9FPE - chains A and C of the 3 polymer chains in the assembly; structure by X-ray diffraction, 1.35 A resolution.

== Chain A (and C) ==
Protein: Purine nucleoside phosphorylase DeoD-type
From: Escherichia coli K-12
Notes: EC 2.4.2.1; chain C of this document is another copy of the same molecule, construct and numbering; everything in this record applies to it too
UniProt: P0ABP8 (DEOD_ECOLI); residues 0-238 here correspond to UniProt positions 1-239 (UniProt number = residue number + 1)
Chain sequence (239 residues; numbered 0 to 238; the number before each row is that of its first residue; numbering starts at 0):
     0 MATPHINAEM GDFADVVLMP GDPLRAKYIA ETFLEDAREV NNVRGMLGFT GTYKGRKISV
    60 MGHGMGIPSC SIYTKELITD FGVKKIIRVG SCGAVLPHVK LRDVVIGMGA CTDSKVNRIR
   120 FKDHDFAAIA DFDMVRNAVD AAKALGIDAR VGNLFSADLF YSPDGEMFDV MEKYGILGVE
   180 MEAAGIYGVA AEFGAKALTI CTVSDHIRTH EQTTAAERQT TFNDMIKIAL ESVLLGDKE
Unresolved in the structure: 0, 238
Small-molecule neighbours: N,2,3-etheno-2-aminopurine (A1IEC): Ser-90, Cys-91, Gly-92, Phe-159, Phe-167, Val-178, Glu-179, Met-180, Ser-203, Asp-204, Ile-206, Arg-217
Curated features (UniProtKB/Swiss-Prot):
  - active site: Asp-204 (Proton donor)
  - binding site (a purine D-ribonucleoside): His-4, Glu-179 to Glu-181, Ser-203, Asp-204
  - binding site (phosphate): Gly-20, Arg-24, Arg-43, Arg-87 to Ser-90
  - site: Arg-217 (Important for catalytic activity)
  - modified residue: Lys-26 (N6-acetyllysine)
From the paper describing this entry:
  - binding site for phosphate ion: Arg-24, Arg-43, Arg-87
  - binding site for N,2,3-etheno-2-aminopurine: Asp-204
  - catalytic residues: Asp-204, Arg-217 (citing earlier work)
  - conformationally variable residues (helix shift): Ala-214 to Thr-219

== Interface between chain A and chain C ==
Residue-residue contacts - 58 pairs, chain A then chain C:
  Pro-3(A) with Tyr-160(C)
  His-4(A) with Met-64(C); Phe-159(C)
  Gly-20(A) with Arg-43(C)
  Asp-21(A) with Arg-43(C)
  Pro-22(A) with Arg-43(C)
  Leu-23(A) with Asn-41(C); Arg-43(C); Gly-44(C)
  Asn-41(A) with Leu-23(C)
  Arg-43(A) with Gly-20(C); Asp-21(C); Pro-22(C); Met-64(C)
  Gly-44(A) with Leu-23(C)
  Met-64(A) with His-4(C); Arg-43(C); Ser-68(C); Ile-71(C), hydrophobic; Tyr-72(C)
  Gly-65(A) with Pro-67(C)
  Pro-67(A) with Gly-65(C); Pro-67(C); Asp-157(C); Met-180(C), hydrophobic
  Ser-68(A) with Met-64(C)
  Ile-71(A) with Met-64(C), hydrophobic; Phe-159(C), hydrophobic; Met-180(C), hydrophobic
  Tyr-72(A) with Met-64(C)
  Lys-74(A) with Tyr-160(C)
  Glu-75(A) with Tyr-160(C), hydrogen bond
  Asp-112(A) with Lys-114(C); Ile-118(C)
  Lys-114(A) with Asp-112(C); Lys-114(C)
  Val-115(A) with Asp-157(C); Leu-158(C), hydrophobic
  Arg-117(A) with Lys-114(C)
  Ile-118(A) with Asp-112(C)
  Arg-119(A) with Leu-158(C)
  Asp-157(A) with Pro-67(C); Ser-113(C); Val-115(C)
  Leu-158(A) with Ser-70(C); Val-115(C), hydrophobic; Arg-119(C)
  Phe-159(A) with His-4(C); Ile-71(C), hydrophobic
  Tyr-160(A) with Lys-74(C); Glu-75(C), hydrogen bond
  Pro-162(A) with Glu-191(C)
  Met-180(A) with Pro-67(C), hydrophobic; Ile-71(C), hydrophobic
  Glu-191(A) with Pro-162(C)
  Ala-214(A) with Pro-3(C); Val-42(C), hydrophobic
  Arg-217(A) with Pro-3(C)
Interface residues without a listed pair, chain A (38 interface residues in all): Arg-24, Ile-66, Ser-70, Ser-90, Ser-113, Phe-192
Interface residues without a listed pair, chain C (34 interface residues in all): Ile-66, Arg-117

== Summary ==
38 residues of chain A face 34 of chain C across their interface, with 2 hydrogen bonds. The hydrogen-bonded
pair is Glu-75(A)/Tyr-160(C). Chain A binds N,2,3-etheno-2-aminopurine. The paper reports catalytic residues
Asp-204(A) and Arg-217(A); a binding site for phosphate ion at Arg-24(A), Arg-43(A) and Arg-87(A).
Both chains are Purine nucleoside phosphorylase DeoD-type (Escherichia coli K-12). Entry 9FPE (Wild type
Purine Nucleoside Phosphorylase from E.coli in complex with N2,3-etheno-2-aminopurine) was determined by X-ray
diffraction (same publication as 9FXE).
